Entry 7TYL (electron microscopy, 3.30 A resolution); this record covers chains B and N of the 6 polymer chains in the assembly.

[Chain B]
Molecule: Guanine nucleotide-binding protein G(I)/G(S)/G(T) subunit beta-1
Source organism: Homo sapiens
UniProt: P62873 (GBB1_HUMAN); residues 2-340 here = UniProt positions 2-340
Amino-acid sequence (350 residues; row label = number of the first residue in the row; numbers below 1 keep their minus sign (Met-9 is residue -9)):
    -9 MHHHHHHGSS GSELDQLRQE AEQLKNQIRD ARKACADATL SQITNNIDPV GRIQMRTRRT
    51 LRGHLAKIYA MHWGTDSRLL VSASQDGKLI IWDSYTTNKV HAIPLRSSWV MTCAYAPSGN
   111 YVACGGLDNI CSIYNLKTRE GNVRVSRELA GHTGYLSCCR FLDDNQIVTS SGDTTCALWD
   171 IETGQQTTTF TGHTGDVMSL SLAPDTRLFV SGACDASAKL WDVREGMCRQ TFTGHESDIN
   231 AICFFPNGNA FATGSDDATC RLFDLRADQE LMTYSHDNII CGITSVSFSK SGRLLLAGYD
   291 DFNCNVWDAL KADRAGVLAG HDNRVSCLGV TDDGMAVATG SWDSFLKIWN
Not modelled in the structure: -9 to 1
Construct notes: expression tag (-9 to 1)
Swiss-Prot annotation at these positions:
  - modified residue: Ser2 (N-acetylserine), His266 (Phosphohistidine)
  - natural variant: Leu30 (L30F: In MRD42; uncertain significance), Arg52 (R52G: In MRD42), Gly64 (G64V: In MRD42), Asp76 (D76E: In MRD42; D76G: In MRD42), Gly77 (G77S: In MRD42), Lys78 (K78R: In MRD42), Ile80 (I80N: In MRD42; I80T: In MRD42), His91 (H91R: In MRD42; uncertain significance), Ala92 (A92T: In MRD42), Pro94 (P94S: In MRD42), Leu95 (L95P: In MRD42), Arg96 (R96L: In MRD42), 5 further natural variant entries in UniProt

[Chain N]
Molecule: Nanobody 35
Source organism: Lama glama
Notes: antibody fragment or engineered binder
Amino-acid sequence (138 residues; numbered 1 to 138; the number before each row is that of its first residue):
     1 QVQLQESGGG LVQPGGSLRL SCAASGFTFS NYKMNWVRQA PGKGLEWVSD ISQSGASISY
    61 TGSVKGRFTI SRDNAKNTLY LQMNSLKPED TAVYYCARCP APFTRDCFDV TSTTYAYRGQ
   121 GTQVTVSSHH HHHHEPEA
Not modelled in the structure: 129-138
Cystine bridges: Cys22-Cys96, Cys99-Cys107

[Interface between chain B and chain N]
Contacting residue pairs - 14 pairs, chain B then chain N:
  Arg8(B) with Gln120(N)
  Thr184(B) with Ala116(N)
  Cys204(B) with Tyr117(N), hydrogen bond (backbone-side chain)
  Asp205(B) with Ala116(N); Tyr117(N)
  Ala206(B) with Tyr117(N), hydrogen bond (backbone-side chain)
  His225(B) with Val2(N)
  Glu226(B) with Gly26(N); Phe27(N); Tyr32(N), hydrogen bond (backbone-side chain); Arg98(N), hydrogen bond (backbone-side chain)
  Ser227(B) with Pro100(N), hydrogen bond (side chain-backbone); Tyr117(N), hydrogen bond (backbone-side chain)
  Asp228(B) with Tyr117(N), hydrogen bond (backbone-side chain)
Interface residues without a listed pair, chain B (14 interface residues in all): Glu12, Lys15, Thr223, Asp246, Asp247
Interface residues without a listed pair, chain N (14 interface residues in all): Gln1, Gln5, Ala101, Pro102, Thr114

[In short]
Chain B and chain N each contribute 14 residues to their interface; the contacts include 7 hydrogen bonds.
Polar pairs include Cys204(B)-Tyr117(N), Ala206(B)-Tyr117(N) and Glu226(B)-Tyr32(N).
Here chain B is Guanine nucleotide-binding protein G(I)/G(S)/G(T) subunit beta-1 (Homo sapiens) and chain N is
Nanobody 35 (Lama glama). Entry 7TYL (Calcitonin Receptor in complex with Gs and rat amylin peptide, bypass
motif) was determined by electron microscopy together with 7TYF, 7TYH, 7TYI, 7TYN, 7TYO, 7TYW and 3 further
entries from the same study.
